Entry 8JJP (electron microscopy, 2.90 A resolution); this record covers chains B and G of the 6 polymer chains in the assembly.

== Chain B ==
Name: Guanine nucleotide-binding protein G(I)/G(S)/G(T) subunit beta-1
Organism: Homo sapiens
Reference sequence: P62873 (GBB1_HUMAN); residue numbers follow UniProt; this construct covers 3-340
Amino-acid sequence (338 residues; each row starts with the number of its first residue):
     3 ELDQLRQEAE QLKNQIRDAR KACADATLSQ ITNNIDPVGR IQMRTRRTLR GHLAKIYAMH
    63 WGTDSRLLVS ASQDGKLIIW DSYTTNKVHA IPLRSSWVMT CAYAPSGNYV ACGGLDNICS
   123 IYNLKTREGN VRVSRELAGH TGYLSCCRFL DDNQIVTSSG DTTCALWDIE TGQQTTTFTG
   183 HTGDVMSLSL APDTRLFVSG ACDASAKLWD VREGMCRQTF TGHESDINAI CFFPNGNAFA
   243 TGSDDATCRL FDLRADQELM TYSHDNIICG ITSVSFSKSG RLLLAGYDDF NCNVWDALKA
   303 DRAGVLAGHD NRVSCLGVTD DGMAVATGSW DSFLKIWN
Swiss-Prot annotation at these positions:
  - modified residue: His-266 (Phosphohistidine)
  - natural variant: Leu-30 (L30F: In MRD42; uncertain significance), Arg-52 (R52G: In MRD42), Gly-64 (G64V: In MRD42), Asp-76 (D76E: In MRD42; D76G: In MRD42), Gly-77 (G77S: In MRD42), Lys-78 (K78R: In MRD42), Ile-80 (I80N: In MRD42; I80T: In MRD42), His-91 (H91R: In MRD42; uncertain significance), Ala-92 (A92T: In MRD42), Pro-94 (P94S: In MRD42), Leu-95 (L95P: In MRD42), Arg-96 (R96L: In MRD42), 5 further natural variant entries in UniProt

== Chain G ==
Name: Guanine nucleotide-binding protein G(I)/G(S)/G(O) subunit gamma-2
Organism: Homo sapiens
Reference sequence: P59768 (GBG2_HUMAN); numbering as in UniProt (aligned over 8-63)
Amino-acid sequence (56 residues; each row starts with the number of its first residue):
     8 SIAQARKLVE QLKMEANIDR IKVSKAAADL MAYCEAHAKE DPLLTPVPAS ENPFRE

== How chain B and chain G interact ==
Pairs across the interface - 71 pairs, chain B then chain G:
  Glu-3(B) with Ile-9(G)
  Leu-7(B) with Ala-12(G), hydrophobic; Arg-13(G); Val-16(G)
  Glu-10(B) with Val-16(G); Lys-20(G), salt bridge
  Ala-11(B) with Leu-19(G)
  Leu-14(B) with Val-16(G); Leu-19(G), hydrophobic; Lys-20(G)
  Ile-18(B) with Leu-19(G), hydrophobic; Glu-22(G); Ala-23(G), hydrophobic
  Cys-25(B) with Arg-27(G); Ile-28(G); Lys-29(G); Val-30(G), hydrogen bond (backbone-backbone)
  Ala-26(B) with Val-30(G), hydrophobic
  Asp-27(B) with Lys-29(G); Ser-31(G), hydrogen bond
  Ala-28(B) with Val-30(G)
  Leu-30(B) with Ala-34(G), hydrophobic
  Ile-33(B) with Ala-34(G), hydrophobic; Met-38(G), hydrophobic
  Thr-34(B) with Met-38(G)
  Ile-37(B) with Glu-42(G)
  Val-40(B) with Leu-51(G), hydrophobic
  Met-45(B) with Leu-50(G), hydrophobic
  Arg-48(B) with Asn-59(G); Phe-61(G), hydrogen bond (side chain-backbone)
  Arg-49(B) with Phe-61(G); Glu-63(G), salt bridge
  Ser-84(B) with Phe-61(G)
  Tyr-85(B) with Pro-60(G); Phe-61(G), hydrophobic
  Met-217(B) with Met-21(G), hydrophobic
  Cys-218(B) with Gln-18(G), hydrogen bond (backbone-side chain); Met-21(G)
  Arg-219(B) with Glu-22(G)
  Gln-220(B) with Ile-25(G)
  Thr-221(B) with Glu-22(G), hydrogen bond
  Phe-235(B) with Tyr-40(G), hydrophobic
  Pro-236(B) with Tyr-40(G)
  Asn-237(B) with Tyr-40(G)
  Leu-252(B) with Leu-37(G), hydrophobic
  Asp-254(B) with Ala-33(G)
  Arg-256(B) with Arg-27(G); Ile-28(G); Asp-36(G), salt bridge
  Asp-258(B) with Arg-27(G), salt bridge
  Gln-259(B) with Val-30(G)
  Leu-261(B) with Val-30(G), hydrophobic
  Ser-279(B) with Asp-48(G), hydrogen bond
  Lys-280(B) with Glu-47(G); Asp-48(G)
  Ser-281(B) with Tyr-40(G); Cys-41(G), hydrogen bond (side chain-backbone); His-44(G); Asp-48(G), hydrogen bond (backbone-side chain)
  Gly-282(B) with Cys-41(G)
  Arg-283(B) with Cys-41(G)
  Leu-300(B) with Met-38(G), hydrophobic; Cys-41(G), hydrophobic
  Asp-323(B) with Pro-49(G)
  Gly-324(B) with Pro-49(G); Leu-50(G)
  Met-325(B) with Leu-50(G); Pro-60(G)
  Ala-326(B) with Phe-61(G), hydrophobic
  Val-327(B) with Leu-50(G), hydrophobic
  Asn-340(B) with Asn-59(G), hydrogen bond
Interface residues without a listed pair, chain B (57 interface residues in all): Leu-4, Lys-15, Gln-17, Ala-24, Ile-43, Ala-240, Ala-257, Leu-284, Leu-286, Val-320, Ile-338
Interface residues without a listed pair, chain G (39 interface residues in all): Asp-26, Ala-45, Val-54, Glu-58, Arg-62

== Overview ==
57 residues of chain B and 39 residues of chain G are in contact; the contacts include 9 hydrogen bonds and 4
salt bridges. Polar pairs include Glu-10(B)/Lys-20(G), Arg-49(B)/Glu-63(G) and Arg-256(B)/Asp-36(G).
Chain B is Guanine nucleotide-binding protein G(I)/G(S)/G(T) subunit beta-1 and chain G is Guanine
nucleotide-binding protein G(I)/G(S)/G(O) subunit gamma-2, both from Homo sapiens; the structure, G
protein-coupled receptor 1, was determined by electron microscopy together with 8XGM from the same study.
